Entry 5OVL (X-ray diffraction, 2.40 A resolution); this record covers chains A and D of the 4 polymer chains in the assembly.

Chain A (and D):
Name: 3-oxoacyl-[acyl-carrier-protein] reductase FabG
From: Mycobacterium smegmatis (strain ATCC 700084 / mc(2)155)
Notes: EC 1.1.1.100; chain D of this document is another copy of the same molecule, construct and numbering; everything in this record applies to it too
UniProt: P71534 (FABG_MYCS2); residue numbers follow UniProt; this construct covers 1-255
Sequence (300 residues; numbered -44 to 255; the number before each row is that of its first residue; numbers below 1 keep their minus sign (Met-44 is residue -44)):
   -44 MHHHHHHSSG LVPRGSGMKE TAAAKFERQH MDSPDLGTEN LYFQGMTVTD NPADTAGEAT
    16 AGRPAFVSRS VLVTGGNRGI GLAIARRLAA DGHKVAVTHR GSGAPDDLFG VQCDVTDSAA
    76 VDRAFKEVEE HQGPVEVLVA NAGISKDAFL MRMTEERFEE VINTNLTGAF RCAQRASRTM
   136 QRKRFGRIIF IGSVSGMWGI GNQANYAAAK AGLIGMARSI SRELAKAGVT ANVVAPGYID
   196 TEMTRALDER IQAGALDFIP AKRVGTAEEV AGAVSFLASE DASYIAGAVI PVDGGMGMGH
Not modelled in the structure: -44 to 14 (chain D: -44 to 14, 197-209)
Construct notes: initiating methionine (-44); expression tag (-43 to 0)
UniProt features mapped onto this chain:
  - active site: Tyr161 (Proton acceptor)
  - binding site (NADP(+)): Asn32 to Ile35, Arg55, Asp69, Val70, Gly98, Tyr161, Lys165, Ile194, Arg205
  - site: Ser148 (Important for activity)
Residues lining bound ligands: NADP (NAP; NADP nicotinamide-adenine-dinucleotide phosphate): Gly30, Asn32, Arg33, Gly34, Ile35, Arg55, Cys68, Asp69, Val70, Thr71, Asn96, Ala97, Gly98, Ile99, Thr119, Ile146, Gly147, Ser148, Tyr161, Lys165, Pro191, Gly192, Tyr193, Ile194, Thr196, Arg205
What the authors report for this chain:
  - binding site for NADP: Asn32, Arg33, Ile35, Gly36, Arg55, Asp69, Val70, Gly98, Thr119, Tyr161, Lys165, Pro191, Gly192, Ile194, Arg205
  - conformationally variable residues (helix shift, loop rearrangement): Asp195 to Pro215

How chain A and chain D interact:
Residue-residue contacts - 27 pairs, chain A then chain D:
  Met152(A) - Met253(D)
  Met152(A) - Gly254(D)  hydrogen bond (backbone-backbone)
  Met152(A) - His255(D)
  Trp153(A) - Met253(D)
  Trp153(A) - Gly254(D)
  Arg173(A) - His255(D)
  Asp212(A) - Phe213(D)
  Phe213(A) - Asp212(D)
  Phe213(A) - Phe213(D)  hydrophobic
  Val244(A) - His255(D)
  Gly252(A) - Gly254(D)
  Gly252(A) - His255(D)  hydrogen bond (backbone-backbone)
  Met253(A) - Met152(D)
  Met253(A) - Trp153(D)
  Met253(A) - His255(D)
  Gly254(A) - Met152(D)  hydrogen bond (backbone-backbone)
  Gly254(A) - Trp153(D)
  Gly254(A) - Gly252(D)
  Gly254(A) - Gly254(D)
  Gly254(A) - His255(D)  hydrogen bond (backbone-backbone)
  His255(A) - Met152(D)
  His255(A) - Arg173(D)
  His255(A) - Val244(D)
  His255(A) - Gly252(D)  hydrogen bond (backbone-backbone)
  His255(A) - Met253(D)
  His255(A) - Gly254(D)  hydrogen bond (backbone-backbone)
  His255(A) - His255(D)

In short:
Chain A and chain D each contribute 10 residues to their interface; the contacts include 6 hydrogen bonds.
Backbone hydrogen bonds pair Met152(A)-Gly254(D), Gly252(A)-His255(D) and Gly254(A)-His255(D). Bound to chain
A: NADP. From the paper: a binding site for NADP at Asn32(A), Arg33(A) and Ile35(A) among others;
conformational variability at Asp195(A).
Both chains are 3-oxoacyl-[acyl-carrier-protein] reductase FabG (Mycobacterium smegmatis (strain ATCC 700084 /
mc(2)155)). Entry 5OVL (crystal structure of MabA bound to NADP+ from M. smegmatis) was determined by X-ray
diffraction (same publication as 5OVJ and 5OVK).
